PDB entry 5DMC | X-ray diffraction, 2.40 A resolution | chains A and C of the 4 polymer chains in the assembly

[Chain A]
Name: Estrogen receptor
Organism: Homo sapiens
Notes: fragment: ligand-binding domain
UniProt: P03372 (ESR1_HUMAN); numbering as in UniProt (aligned over 298-554)
Sequence (257 residues; each row starts with the number of its first residue):
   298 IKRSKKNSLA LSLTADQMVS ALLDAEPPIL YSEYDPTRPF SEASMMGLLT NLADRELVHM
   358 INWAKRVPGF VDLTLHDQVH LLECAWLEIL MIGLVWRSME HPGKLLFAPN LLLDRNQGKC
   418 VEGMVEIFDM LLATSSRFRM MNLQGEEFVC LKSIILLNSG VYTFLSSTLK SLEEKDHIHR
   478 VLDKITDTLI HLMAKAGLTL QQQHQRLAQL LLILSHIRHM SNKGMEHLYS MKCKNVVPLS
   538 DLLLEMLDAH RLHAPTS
Disordered / not traced: 298-304, 332-336, 419-420, 461-471, 533-534, 548-554
Differences from the reference sequence: engineered mutation S537 (Tyr in P03372)
Reported in the primary citation:
  - conformationally variable residues (helix shift): H524

[Chain C]
Name: Nuclear receptor coactivator 2
Notes: fragment: Nuclear receptor-interacting peptide
UniProt: Q15596 (NCOA2_HUMAN); residue numbers follow UniProt; this construct covers 686-699
Sequence (14 residues; numbered 686 to 699; the number before each row is that of its first residue):
   686 KHKILHRLLQ DSSS
Disordered / not traced: 686, 697-699

[Interface between chain A and chain C]
Residue-residue contacts (23):
  V355(A) - L693(C)  hydrophobic
  I358(A) - L690(C)  hydrophobic
  I358(A) - L693(C)
  I358(A) - L694(C)  hydrophobic
  K362(A) - L693(C)
  K362(A) - L694(C)  hydrogen bond (side chain-backbone)
  K362(A) - D696(C)
  L372(A) - H691(C)
  L372(A) - Q695(C)
  H373(A) - H691(C)
  Q375(A) - L694(C)
  V376(A) - K688(C)
  V376(A) - L690(C)  hydrophobic
  V376(A) - L694(C)  hydrophobic
  L379(A) - L694(C)  hydrophobic
  E380(A) - K688(C)  salt bridge
  E380(A) - L690(C)
  D538(A) - I689(C)
  L539(A) - I689(C)
  E542(A) - K688(C)
  E542(A) - I689(C)  hydrogen bond (side chain-backbone)
  E542(A) - L690(C)  hydrogen bond (side chain-backbone)
  M543(A) - L690(C)  hydrophobic
Interface residues without a listed pair, chain A (14 interface residues in all): F367

[Overview]
14 residues of chain A face 8 of chain C across their interface, with 3 hydrogen bonds and 1 salt bridge.
Among the polar pairs are E380(A)-K688(C), K362(A)-L694(C) and E542(A)-I689(C). From the paper: conformational
variability at H524(A).
Chain A is Estrogen receptor (Homo sapiens) and chain C is Nuclear receptor coactivator 2; the structure,
Crystal Structure of the ER-alpha Ligand-binding Domain in complex with a nitrile-substituted triaryl-ethylene
derivative 3,3-bis(4-hydroxyphenyl)-2-phenylprop-2-enenitrile, was determined by X-ray diffraction together
with 4ZN7, 4ZNH, 4ZNS, 4ZNT, 4ZNU, 4ZNV and 50 further entries from the same study.
